PDB entry 7CH8 | electron microscopy, 3.90 A resolution | chains G and H of the 12 polymer chains in the assembly

== Chain G (and H) ==
Protein: Probable permease of ABC transporter
Source organism: Pseudomonas aeruginosa (strain ATCC 15692 / DSM 22644 / CIP 104116 / JCM 14847 / LMG 12228 / 1C / PRS 101 / PAO1)
Notes: chain H of this document is another copy of the same molecule, construct and numbering; everything in this record applies to it too
Reference sequence: Q9HVW2 (Q9HVW2_PSEAE); numbering as in UniProt (aligned over 1-265)
Sequence (265 residues; each row starts with the number of its first residue):
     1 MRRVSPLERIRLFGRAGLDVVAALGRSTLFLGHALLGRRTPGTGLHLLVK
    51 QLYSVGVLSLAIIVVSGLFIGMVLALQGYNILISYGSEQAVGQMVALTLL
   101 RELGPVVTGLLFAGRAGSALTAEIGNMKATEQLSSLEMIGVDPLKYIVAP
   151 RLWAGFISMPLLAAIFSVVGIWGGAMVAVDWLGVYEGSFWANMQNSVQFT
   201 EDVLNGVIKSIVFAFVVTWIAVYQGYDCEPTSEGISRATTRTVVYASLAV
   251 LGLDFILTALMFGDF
Not modelled in the structure: 1-4, 263-265
Small-molecule neighbours:
  - 3-sn-phosphatidic acid (LPP; 2-(hexadecanoyloxy)-1-[(phosphonooxy)methyl]ethyl hexadecanoate), molecule 1: Gly17, Val20, Val21, Arg241, Tyr245
  - 3-sn-phosphatidic acid (LPP), molecule 2: Asp19, Val20, Ala23, Leu24, Ser27, Val212, Val216, Trp219, Ile220, Tyr223, Gln224, Arg241, Tyr245, Leu248, Ala249, Gly252, Leu253, Phe255, Ile256, Leu257
  - 3-sn-phosphatidic acid (LPP), molecule 3: Leu58, Ala61, Ile62, Val64, Val65, Leu68, Phe69, Arg115
  - 3-sn-phosphatidic acid (LPP), molecule 4: Leu74, Leu82, Ser87, Gln89, Ala90, Gln93, Met94, Leu97, Thr98, Asn192
  - 3-sn-phosphatidic acid (LPP), molecule 5: Gln77, Ile81, Tyr85, Met94
  - 3-sn-phosphatidic acid (LPP), molecule 6: Val244, Tyr245, Leu248

== Interface between chain G and chain H ==
Contacting residue pairs (62):
  Ile62(G) - Leu248(H)  hydrophobic
  Ser66(G) - Leu251(H)
  Phe69(G) - Gly252(H)
  Phe69(G) - Phe255(H)  hydrophobic
  Ile70(G) - Glu102(H)
  Ile70(G) - Leu251(H)  hydrophobic
  Met72(G) - Phe255(H)  hydrophobic
  Val73(G) - Glu102(H)
  Val73(G) - Asp254(H)
  Val73(G) - Phe255(H)  hydrophobic
  Leu76(G) - Thr258(H)
  Leu76(G) - Ala259(H)  hydrophobic
  Gln77(G) - Arg101(H)
  Gln77(G) - Glu102(H)
  Gln77(G) - Thr258(H)  hydrogen bond
  Gln77(G) - Phe262(H)  hydrogen bond (side chain-backbone)
  Asn80(G) - Arg101(H)  hydrogen bond
  Asn80(G) - Phe262(H)
  Tyr85(G) - Gln93(H)  hydrogen bond
  Leu97(G) - Ile81(H)  hydrophobic
  Arg101(G) - Gln77(H)
  Arg101(G) - Asn80(H)  hydrogen bond
  Glu102(G) - Gln77(H)
  Leu103(G) - Leu103(H)  hydrophobic
  Leu110(G) - Leu110(H)  hydrophobic
  Leu111(G) - Ser247(H)
  Gly114(G) - Val243(H)
  Arg115(G) - Val244(H)
  Ser118(G) - Thr239(H)
  Ser118(G) - Thr240(H)  hydrogen bond
  Ala119(G) - Thr240(H)  hydrogen bond (backbone-side chain)
  Ala122(G) - Glu233(H)
  Ala122(G) - Ser236(H)
  Asn126(G) - Ser232(H)
  Asn126(G) - Glu233(H)  hydrogen bond
  Trp181(G) - Phe255(H)  hydrophobic
  Ser232(G) - Ser232(H)
  Ser232(G) - Ile235(H)
  Glu233(G) - Asn126(H)  hydrogen bond
  Ile235(G) - Ser232(H)
  Ile235(G) - Ser236(H)
  Ser236(G) - Ala122(H)
  Ser236(G) - Ile235(H)
  Thr239(G) - Thr239(H)
  Thr240(G) - Ser118(H)  hydrogen bond
  Thr240(G) - Ala119(H)  hydrogen bond (side chain-backbone)
  Val243(G) - Gly114(H)
  Val244(G) - Arg115(H)
  Ser247(G) - Leu111(H)
  Leu248(G) - Ile62(H)  hydrophobic
  Leu251(G) - Ser66(H)
  Leu251(G) - Ile70(H)  hydrophobic
  Gly252(G) - Phe69(H)
  Asp254(G) - Val73(H)
  Phe255(G) - Met72(H)  hydrophobic
  Phe255(G) - Val73(H)  hydrophobic
  Phe255(G) - Leu76(H)  hydrophobic
  Phe255(G) - Trp181(H)  hydrophobic
  Thr258(G) - Gln77(H)  hydrogen bond
  Ala259(G) - Leu76(H)  hydrophobic
  Phe262(G) - Gln77(H)  hydrogen bond (backbone-side chain)
  Phe262(G) - Asn80(H)
Interface residues without a listed pair, chain G (45 interface residues in all): Val65, Leu74, Val107, Lys209, Met261
Interface residues without a listed pair, chain H (44 interface residues in all): Val65, Val107, Lys209, Met261

== Overview ==
Chain G and chain H form an interface of 45 and 44 residues respectively, with 13 hydrogen bonds. Polar
contacts include Gln77(G)-Thr258(H), Gln77(G)-Phe262(H) and Asn80(G)-Arg101(H). Ligands of chain G: 6 copies
of 3-sn-phosphatidic acid.
Chain G and chain H are both Probable permease of ABC transporter (Pseudomonas aeruginosa (strain ATCC 15692 /
DSM 22644 / CIP 104116 / JCM 14847 / LMG 12228 / 1C / PRS 101 / PAO1)); the structure, Cryo-EM structure of
P.aeruginosa MlaFEBD with ADP-V, was determined by electron microscopy (same publication as 7CH9, 7CH6, 7CH7
and 7CHA).
